PDB entry 6TQO | electron microscopy, 3.80 A resolution | chains G and L of the 15 polymer chains in the assembly

Chain G:
Name: Transcription termination/antitermination protein NusG
Source organism: Escherichia coli
Reference sequence: V0ZS55 (V0ZS55_ECOLX); residues 1-181 here = UniProt positions 1-181
Sequence (184 residues; each row starts with the number of its first residue; numbers below 1 keep their minus sign (Leu-2 is residue -2)):
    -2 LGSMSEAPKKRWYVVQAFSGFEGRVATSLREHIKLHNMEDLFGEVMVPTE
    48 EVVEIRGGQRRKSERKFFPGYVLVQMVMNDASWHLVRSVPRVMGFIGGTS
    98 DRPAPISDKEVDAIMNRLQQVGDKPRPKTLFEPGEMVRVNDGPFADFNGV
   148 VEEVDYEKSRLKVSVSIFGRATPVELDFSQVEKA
Disordered / not traced: -2 to 3
Construct notes: expression tag (-2 to 0)

Chain L:
Molecule: tDNA
Sequence (35 nucleotides; numbered -14 to 20; the number before each row is that of its first residue; numbers below 1 keep their minus sign (DG-14 is residue -14)):
   -14 GTTATCCGCTCACAATGCCACACGCGCTGCTCGGC
Disordered / not traced: 20

Interface between chain G and chain L:
Residue-residue contacts (9):
  Gly17(G) - DG14(L)  phosphate contact
  Gly17(G) - DC15(L)  phosphate contact
  Arg21(G) - DG14(L)  hydrogen bond to the phosphate
  Arg21(G) - DC15(L)  salt bridge to the phosphate
  Gly55(G) - DG18(L)  phosphate contact
  Gly55(G) - DG19(L)  phosphate contact
  Gln56(G) - DG18(L)  phosphate contact
  Arg57(G) - DG19(L)  hydrogen bond to the base
  Arg62(G) - DC17(L)  salt bridge to the phosphate

Summary:
6 residues of chain G and 5 residues of chain L are in contact; the contacts include 2 hydrogen bonds and 2
salt bridges. Among the polar pairs are Arg57(G)-DG19(L), Arg21(G)-DG14(L) and Arg21(G)-DC15(L).
Here chain G is Transcription termination/antitermination protein NusG (Escherichia coli) and chain L is tDNA.
Entry 6TQO (rrn anti-termination complex) was determined by electron microscopy together with 6TQN from the
same study.
